Entry 6AVR (electron microscopy, 35.00 A resolution (very low resolution: no residue pairs are listed; an interface is given only as per-side residue counts)); this record covers chains A and L of the 4 polymer chains in the assembly.

# Chain A
Protein: Integrin alpha-V
Organism: Homo sapiens
Reference sequence: P06756 (ITAV_HUMAN); residues 1-957 here correspond to UniProt positions 31-987 (UniProt number = residue number + 30)
Sequence (957 residues; each row starts with the number of its first residue):
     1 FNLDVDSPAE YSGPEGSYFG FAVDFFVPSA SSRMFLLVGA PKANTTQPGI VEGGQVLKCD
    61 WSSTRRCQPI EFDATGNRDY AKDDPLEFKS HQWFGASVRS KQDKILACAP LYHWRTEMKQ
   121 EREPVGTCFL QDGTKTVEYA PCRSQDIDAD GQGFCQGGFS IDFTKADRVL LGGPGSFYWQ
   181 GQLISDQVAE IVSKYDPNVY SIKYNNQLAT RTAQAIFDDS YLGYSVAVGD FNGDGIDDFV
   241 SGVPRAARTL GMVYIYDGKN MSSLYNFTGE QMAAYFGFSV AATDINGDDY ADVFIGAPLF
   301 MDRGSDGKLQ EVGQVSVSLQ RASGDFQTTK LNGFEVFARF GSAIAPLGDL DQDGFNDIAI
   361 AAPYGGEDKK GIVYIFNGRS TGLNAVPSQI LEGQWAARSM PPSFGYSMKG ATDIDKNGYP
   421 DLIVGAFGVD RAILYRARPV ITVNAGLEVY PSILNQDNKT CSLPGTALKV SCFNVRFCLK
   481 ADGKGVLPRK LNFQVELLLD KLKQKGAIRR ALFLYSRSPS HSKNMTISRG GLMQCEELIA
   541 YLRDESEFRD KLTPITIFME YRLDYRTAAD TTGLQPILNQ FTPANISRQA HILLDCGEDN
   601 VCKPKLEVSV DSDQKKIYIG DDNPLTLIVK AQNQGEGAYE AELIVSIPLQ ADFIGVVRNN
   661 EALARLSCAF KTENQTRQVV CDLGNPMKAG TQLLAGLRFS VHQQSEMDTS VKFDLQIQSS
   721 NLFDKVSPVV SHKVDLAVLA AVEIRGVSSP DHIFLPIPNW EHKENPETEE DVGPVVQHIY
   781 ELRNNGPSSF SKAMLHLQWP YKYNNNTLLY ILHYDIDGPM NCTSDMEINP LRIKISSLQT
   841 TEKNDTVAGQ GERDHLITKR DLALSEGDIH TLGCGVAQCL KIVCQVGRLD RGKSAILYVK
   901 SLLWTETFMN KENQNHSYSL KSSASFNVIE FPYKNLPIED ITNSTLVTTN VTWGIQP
Not modelled in the structure: 839-867, 954-957
Construct notes: conflict Ile-753 (Val783 in P06756)

# Chain L
Protein: Fab LM609 light chain
Organism: Mus musculus
Notes: antibody fragment or engineered binder
Sequence (214 residues; each row starts with the number of its first residue):
     1 ELVMTQTPAT LSVTPGDSVS LSCRASQSIS NHLHWYQQKS HESPRLLIKY ASQSISGIPS
    61 RFSGSGSGTD FTLSINSVET EDFGMYFCQQ SNSWPHTFGG GTKLEIKRAD AAPTVSIFPP
   121 SSEQLTSGGA SVVCFLNNFY PKDINVKWKI DGSERQNGVL NSWTDQDSKD STYSMSSTLT
   181 LTKDEYERHN SYTCEATHKT STSPIVKSFN RNEC
Not modelled in the structure: 1, 202, 214

# Interface between chain A and chain L
At this resolution (35 A) residue pairs are not listed: 4 residues of chain A and 7 of chain L lie at the interface.

# Summary
4 residues of chain A face 7 of chain L across their interface.
Chain A is Integrin alpha-V (Homo sapiens) and chain L is Fab LM609 light chain (Mus musculus); the structure,
Human alpha-V beta-3 Integrin (intermediate conformation) in complex with the therapeutic antibody LM609, was
determined by electron microscopy, deposited together with 6AVQ, 6AVU and 5OPY.
